5OCK - chains L and A of the 3 polymer chains in the assembly; structure by X-ray diffraction, 1.60 A resolution.

== Chain L ==
Name: Human ACPA E4 Fab fragment - Light chain
From: Homo sapiens
Notes: antibody fragment or engineered binder
Sequence (217 residues; row label = number of the first residue in the row):
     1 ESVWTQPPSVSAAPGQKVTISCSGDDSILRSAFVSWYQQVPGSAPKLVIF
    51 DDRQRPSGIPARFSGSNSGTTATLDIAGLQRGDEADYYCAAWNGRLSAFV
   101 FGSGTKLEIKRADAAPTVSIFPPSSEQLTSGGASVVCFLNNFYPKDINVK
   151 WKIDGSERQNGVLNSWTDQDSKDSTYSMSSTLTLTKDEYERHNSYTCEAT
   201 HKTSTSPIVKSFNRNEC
Unresolved in the structure: 216-217
Modified residues: Glu1 (pyroglutamic acid; PCA)
Cystine bridges: Cys22-Cys89, Cys137-Cys197

== Chain A ==
Name: CEP1 peptide (from enolase)
Sequence (21 residues; numbered 0 to 20; the number before each row is that of its first residue; numbering starts at 0):
     0 XCKIHAREIFDSRGNPTVECK
Unresolved in the structure: 7-8, 20
Modified residues: ACA (6-aminohexanoic acid) at position 0; Arg6 (citrulline; CIR); Arg12 (citrulline; CIR)
Cystine bridges: Cys1-Cys19

== Chain L / chain A interface ==
Contacting residue pairs (17; chain L residue first):
  Leu29(L) - Lys2(A)
  Arg30(L) - Lys2(A)  hydrogen bond (backbone-side chain)
  Arg30(L) - Glu18(A)  salt bridge
  Ser31(L) - Pro15(A)
  Ser31(L) - Thr16(A)  hydrogen bond (backbone-backbone)
  Ala32(L) - Lys2(A)  hydrogen bond (backbone-side chain)
  Ala32(L) - Thr16(A)
  Phe33(L) - Lys2(A)
  Phe33(L) - His4(A)
  Phe33(L) - Thr16(A)
  Asp51(L) - His4(A)  salt bridge
  Asp52(L) - Lys2(A)  salt bridge
  Asn67(L) - ACA_0(A)  hydrogen bond (backbone-backbone)
  Asn67(L) - Lys2(A)
  Trp92(L) - Arg12(A)
  Trp92(L) - Gly13(A)
  Phe99(L) - Arg12(A)
Other interface residues (no listed pair), chain L (11 interface residues in all): Ser68
Other interface residues (no listed pair), chain A (9 interface residues in all): Ile3

== Overview ==
Chain L and chain A form an interface of 11 and 9 residues respectively; the contacts include 4 hydrogen bonds
and 3 salt bridges. Polar pairs include Arg30(L)-Glu18(A), Asp51(L)-His4(A) and Asp52(L)-Lys2(A).
Chain L is Human ACPA E4 Fab fragment - Light chain (Homo sapiens) and chain A is CEP1 peptide (from enolase);
the structure, Crystal structure of ACPA E4 in complex with CEP1, was determined by X-ray diffraction together
with 5OCX, 5OCY, 5OD0 and 5OD8 from the same study.
